PDB entry 2UZB | X-ray diffraction, 2.70 A resolution | chains A and B

== Chain A ==
Molecule: Cell division protein kinase 2
From: Homo sapiens
Notes: EC 2.7.1.37, 2.7.11.22
UniProtKB: P24941 (CDK2_HUMAN); numbering as in UniProt (aligned over 1-298)
Sequence (298 residues; row label = number of the first residue in the row):
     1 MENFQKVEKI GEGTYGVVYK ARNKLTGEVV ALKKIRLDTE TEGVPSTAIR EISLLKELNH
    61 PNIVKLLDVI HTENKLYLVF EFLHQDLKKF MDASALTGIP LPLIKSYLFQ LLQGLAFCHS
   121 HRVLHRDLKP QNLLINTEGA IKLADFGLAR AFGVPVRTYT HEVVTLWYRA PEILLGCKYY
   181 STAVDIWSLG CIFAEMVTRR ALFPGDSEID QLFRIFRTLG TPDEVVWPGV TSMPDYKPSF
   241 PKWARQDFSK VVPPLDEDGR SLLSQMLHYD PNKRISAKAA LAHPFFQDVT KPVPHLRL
Unresolved in the structure: 297-298
Modified residues: Thr160 (phosphothreonine; TPO)
Small-molecule neighbours: C75 (4-{5-[(Z)-(2-imino-4-oxo-1,3-thiazolidin-5-ylidene)methyl]-2-furyl}-N-methylbenzenesulfonamide): Ile10, Val18, Ala31, Lys33, Glu51, Phe80, Glu81, Phe82, Leu83, His84, Gln85, Asp86, Lys89, Asn132, Leu134, Ala144, Asp145
Swiss-Prot annotation at these positions:
  - active site: Asp127 (Proton acceptor)
  - binding site (ATP): Ile10 to Val18, Lys33, Glu81 to Leu83, Asp86, Lys129 to Asn132, Asp145
  - binding site (Mg(2+)): Asn132, Asp145
  - site (CDK7 binding): Lys9, Lys88, Lys89, Leu166
  - modified residue: Met1 (N-acetylmethionine), Lys6 (N6-acetyllysine), Thr14 (Phosphothreonine), Tyr15 (Phosphotyrosine), Tyr19 (Phosphotyrosine), Thr160 (Phosphothreonine)
  - natural variant: Pro45 (P45L: In a glioblastoma multiforme sample)
  - mutagenesis: Lys9 (K9F: Reduced phosphorylation by CAK), Thr14 (T14A: 2-fold increase in activity), Tyr15 (Y15F: 2-fold increase in activity), Lys88 to Lys89 (Reduced phosphorylation by CAK), Thr160 (T160A: Abolishes activity), Leu166 (L166R: Reduced phosphorylation by CAK and reduced kinase activity)

== Chain B ==
Molecule: Cyclin-A2
From: Homo sapiens
UniProtKB: P20248 (CCNA2_HUMAN); residue numbers follow UniProt; this construct covers 175-432
Sequence (258 residues; row label = number of the first residue in the row):
   175 VPDYHEDIHT YLREMEVKCK PKVGYMKKQP DITNSMRAIL VDWLVEVGEE YKLQNETLHL
   235 AVNYIDRFLS SMSVLRGKLQ LVGTAAMLLA SKFEEIYPPE VAEFVYITDD TYTKKQVLRM
   295 EHLVLKVLTF DLAAPTVNQF LTQYFLHQQP ANCKVESLAM FLGELSLIDA DPYLKYLPSV
   355 IAGAAFHLAL YTVTGQSWPE SLIRKTGYTL ESLKPCLMDL HQTYLKAPQH AQQSIREKYK
   415 NSKYHGVSLL NPPETLNL

== How chain A and chain B interact ==
Pairs across the interface (53; chain A residue first):
  Glu40(A) - Lys288(B)  salt bridge
  Glu40(A) - Leu292(B)
  Thr41(A) - Lys288(B)  hydrogen bond (backbone-side chain)
  Glu42(A) - Lys266(B)  hydrogen bond (backbone-side chain)
  Glu42(A) - Val275(B)
  Val44(A) - Lys266(B)  hydrogen bond (backbone-side chain)
  Val44(A) - Glu295(B)  hydrogen bond (backbone-side chain)
  Ser46(A) - Lys266(B)
  Ile49(A) - Leu263(B)  hydrophobic
  Ile49(A) - Lys266(B)
  Ile49(A) - Leu306(B)  hydrophobic
  Arg50(A) - Lys266(B)
  Arg50(A) - Phe267(B)  hydrogen bond (side chain-backbone)
  Arg50(A) - Glu269(B)  hydrogen bond (side chain-backbone)
  Ile52(A) - Phe304(B)  hydrophobic
  Ser53(A) - Phe267(B)
  Ser53(A) - Phe304(B)
  Lys56(A) - Thr303(B)  hydrogen bond (side chain-backbone)
  Lys56(A) - Asp305(B)  salt bridge
  Glu57(A) - Tyr185(B)
  Glu57(A) - Asp305(B)
  Glu57(A) - Ala307(B)
  His71(A) - His296(B)  hydrogen bond
  Glu73(A) - Arg293(B)  salt bridge
  Ala116(A) - Tyr178(B)
  His119(A) - Tyr178(B)
  His119(A) - Ile182(B)
  Ser120(A) - Tyr178(B)
  Ser120(A) - Asp181(B)  hydrogen bond
  Ser120(A) - Ile182(B)
  Ser120(A) - Tyr185(B)
  His121(A) - Tyr185(B)
  Arg122(A) - Ile182(B)
  Arg122(A) - Tyr185(B)  hydrogen bond
  Arg122(A) - Leu186(B)
  Arg122(A) - Ala307(B)  hydrogen bond (side chain-backbone)
  Arg150(A) - Glu268(B)  salt bridge
  Ala151(A) - Phe267(B)  hydrophobic
  Val154(A) - Pro176(B)  hydrophobic
  Val154(A) - Ile182(B)  hydrophobic
  Val154(A) - Thr316(B)  hydrogen bond (backbone-side chain)
  Val154(A) - Gln317(B)  hydrogen bond (backbone-backbone)
  Pro155(A) - Thr316(B)
  Arg157(A) - Gln228(B)
  Arg157(A) - Glu268(B)  salt bridge
  Thr158(A) - Ile270(B)
  Tyr159(A) - Ile270(B)
  Thr160(A) - Glu269(B)
  Thr160(A) - Ile270(B)
  Ser276(A) - Asp177(B)
  Ser276(A) - Tyr178(B)
  Ala277(A) - Tyr178(B)  hydrogen bond (backbone-side chain)
  Lys278(A) - Tyr178(B)  hydrogen bond (backbone-side chain)
Also at the interface, not in a pair above, chain A (34 interface residues in all): Gly43, Leu54, Val69, Phe152, Glu162
Also at the interface, not in a pair above, chain B (33 interface residues in all): Glu230, Tyr271, Glu274, Leu299, Gln313, Leu320

== In short ==
34 residues of chain A and 33 residues of chain B are in contact, with 15 hydrogen bonds and 5 salt bridges.
Polar pairs include Glu40(A)-Lys288(B), Lys56(A)-Asp305(B) and Glu73(A)-Arg293(B). Bound to chain A: compound
C75.
Chain A is Cell division protein kinase 2 and chain B is Cyclin-A2, both from Homo sapiens; the structure,
Crystal structure of human CDK2 complexed with a thiazolidinone inhibitor, was determined by X-ray diffraction
together with 2UZD, 2UZE and 2UZL from the same study.
